Entry 4QVM (X-ray diffraction, 2.80 A resolution); this record covers chains Q and R of the 28 polymer chains in the assembly.

Chain Q:
Molecule: Proteasome subunit alpha type-4
Organism: Saccharomyces cerevisiae
Notes: EC 3.4.25.1
UniProtKB: P40303 (PSA4_YEAST); residues -1 to 252 here correspond to UniProt positions 1-254 (UniProt number = residue number + 2)
Amino-acid sequence (254 residues; each row starts with the number of its first residue; numbers below 1 keep their minus sign (Met-1 is residue -1)):
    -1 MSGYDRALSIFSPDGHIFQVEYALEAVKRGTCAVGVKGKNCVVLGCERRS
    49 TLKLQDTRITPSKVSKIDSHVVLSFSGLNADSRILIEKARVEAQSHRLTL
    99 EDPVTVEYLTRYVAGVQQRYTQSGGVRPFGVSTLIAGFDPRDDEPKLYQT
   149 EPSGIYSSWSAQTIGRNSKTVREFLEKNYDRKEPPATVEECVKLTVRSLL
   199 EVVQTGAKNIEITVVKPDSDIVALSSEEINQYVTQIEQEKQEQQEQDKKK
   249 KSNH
Not modelled in the structure: -1 to 0, 241-252
Swiss-Prot annotation at these positions:
  - modified residue: Thr58 (Phosphothreonine)

Chain R:
Molecule: Proteasome subunit alpha type-5
Organism: Saccharomyces cerevisiae
Notes: EC 3.4.25.1
UniProtKB: P32379 (PSA5_YEAST); residues -7 to 252 here correspond to UniProt positions 1-260 (UniProt number = residue number + 8)
Amino-acid sequence (260 residues; each row starts with the number of its first residue; numbers below 1 keep their minus sign (Met-7 is residue -7)):
    -7 MFLTRSEYDRGVSTFSPEGRLFQVEYSLEAIKLGSTAIGIATKEGVVLGV
    43 EKRATSPLLESDSIEKIVEIDRHIGCAMSGLTADARSMIEHARTAAVTHN
    93 LYYDEDINVESLTQSVCDLALRFGEGASGEERLMSRPFGVALLIAGHDAD
   143 DGYQLFHAEPSGTFYRYNAKAIGSGSEGAQAELLNEWHSSLTLKEAELLV
   193 LKILKQVMEEKLDENNAQLSCITKQDGFKIYDNEKTAELIKELKEKEAAE
   243 SPEEADVEMS
Not modelled in the structure: -7 to 0, 118-124, 243-252

How chain Q and chain R interact:
Pairs across the interface (63):
  Asp3(Q) - Glu117(R)
  Arg4(Q) - Glu117(R)
  Ala5(Q) - Val4(R)  hydrophobic
  Ala5(Q) - Glu117(R)  hydrogen bond (backbone-side chain)
  Ala5(Q) - Ser127(R)
  Ser7(Q) - Ser127(R)
  Ser7(Q) - Arg128(R)
  Ile8(Q) - Gln15(R)
  Phe9(Q) - Gln15(R)
  Phe9(Q) - Tyr18(R)  hydrophobic
  Phe9(Q) - Ser19(R)
  Phe9(Q) - Leu73(R)  hydrophobic
  Phe9(Q) - Arg128(R)
  Phe9(Q) - Pro129(R)
  Phe9(Q) - Gly131(R)
  Ser10(Q) - Tyr18(R)
  Pro11(Q) - Tyr18(R)  hydrophobic
  Pro11(Q) - Glu21(R)
  Asp12(Q) - Glu21(R)
  Gly13(Q) - Tyr18(R)
  Gly13(Q) - Glu21(R)
  Gly13(Q) - Ala22(R)
  His14(Q) - Leu25(R)
  Ile15(Q) - Leu73(R)  hydrophobic
  Ile15(Q) - Arg128(R)
  Lys35(Q) - Glu52(R)  salt bridge
  Gln116(Q) - Ala75(R)
  Gln116(Q) - Asp76(R)
  Gln116(Q) - Arg128(R)
  Thr119(Q) - Arg128(R)  hydrogen bond (backbone-side chain)
  Gln120(Q) - Met126(R)
  Gln120(Q) - Ser127(R)  hydrogen bond (backbone-backbone)
  Gln120(Q) - Arg128(R)
  Gln120(Q) - Pro129(R)
  Gln120(Q) - Phe130(R)
  Ser121(Q) - Ser127(R)  hydrogen bond (backbone-side chain)
  Gly122(Q) - Ser127(R)
  Ser151(Q) - Ala75(R)
  Gly152(Q) - Ala75(R)
  Ile153(Q) - Thr74(R)
  Ile153(Q) - Ala75(R)
  Ser155(Q) - Leu51(R)
  Ser155(Q) - Ser55(R)
  Ser156(Q) - Leu51(R)
  Ser156(Q) - Glu52(R)  hydrogen bond (backbone-backbone)
  Ser156(Q) - Ser55(R)  hydrogen bond (backbone-side chain)
  Trp157(Q) - Thr47(R)
  Trp157(Q) - Ser48(R)
  Trp157(Q) - Leu50(R)
  Trp157(Q) - Leu51(R)
  Trp157(Q) - Glu52(R)
  Ser158(Q) - Leu50(R)  hydrogen bond (backbone-backbone)
  Ser158(Q) - Glu52(R)  hydrogen bond
  Ala159(Q) - Leu50(R)
  Leu173(Q) - Leu50(R)  hydrophobic
  Glu174(Q) - Ser48(R)  hydrogen bond
  Glu174(Q) - Pro49(R)
  Glu174(Q) - Leu50(R)
  Tyr177(Q) - Leu50(R)  hydrophobic
  Arg179(Q) - Pro49(R)  hydrogen bond (side chain-backbone)
  Arg179(Q) - Leu50(R)
  Arg179(Q) - Leu51(R)  hydrogen bond (side chain-backbone)
  Arg179(Q) - Glu52(R)
Also at the interface, not in a pair above, chain Q (31 interface residues in all): Arg170
Also at the interface, not in a pair above, chain R (28 interface residues in all): Asp1, Ser53, Ser79

Summary:
The interface between chain Q and chain R involves 31 residues on one side and 28 on the other, with 11
hydrogen bonds and 1 salt bridge. Polar pairs include Lys35(Q)-Glu52(R), Ala5(Q)-Glu117(R) and
Thr119(Q)-Arg128(R).
Here chain Q is Proteasome subunit alpha type-4 and chain R is Proteasome subunit alpha type-5, both from
Saccharomyces cerevisiae. Entry 4QVM (yCP beta5-M45A mutant in complex with bortezomib) was determined by
X-ray diffraction together with 4QUX, 4QUY, 4QV0, 4QV1, 4QV3, 4QV4 and 42 further entries from the same study.
